PDB entry 6HV5 | X-ray diffraction, 3.00 A resolution | chains H and Z of the 28 polymer chains in the assembly

Chain H:
Name: Proteasome subunit beta type-10, Proteasome subunit beta type-2
Organism: Homo sapiens
Notes: EC 3.4.25.1; engineered mutation(s): Chimera: 1-53 Homo sapiens,Chimera: 1-53 Homo sapiens
UniProtKB: chimeric construct of P40306, P25043: residues 1-53 from P40306 (PSB10_HUMAN) positions 40-92 (UniProt number = residue number + 39); residues 54-226 from P25043 positions 83-255 (UniProt number = residue number + 29)
Amino-acid sequence (226 residues; row label = number of the first residue in the row):
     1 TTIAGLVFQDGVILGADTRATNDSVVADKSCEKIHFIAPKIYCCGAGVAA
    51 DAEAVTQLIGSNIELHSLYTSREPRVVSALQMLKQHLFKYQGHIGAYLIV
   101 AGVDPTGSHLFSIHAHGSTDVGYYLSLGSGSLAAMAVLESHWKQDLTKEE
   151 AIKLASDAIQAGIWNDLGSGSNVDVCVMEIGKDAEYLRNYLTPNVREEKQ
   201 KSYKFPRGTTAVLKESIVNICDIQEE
UniProt features mapped onto this chain:
  - active site: Thr1 (Nucleophile)
Covalent attachments: compound GQH linked to Thr1
Ligand contacts: GQH ((2S)-N-[(2S)-1-[[(2S)-1-[4-(aminomethyl)phenyl]-4-methylsulfonyl-butan-2-yl]amino]-1-oxidanylidene-propan-2-yl]-2-[[(2S)-2-azido-3-phenyl-propanoyl]amino]-4-methyl-pentanamide): Arg19, Ala20, Thr21, Asn22, Ala27, Cys31, Glu32, Lys33, His35, Gly45, Ala46, Gly47, Val48, Ala49, Glu53, Gly128, Ser129
Reported in the primary citation:
  - binding site for GQH: Glu53
  - specificity-determining residues: Val48 (proposed by the authors, not directly observed)
  - specificity-determining residues: Glu53

Chain Z:
Name: Proteasome subunit beta type-6
Organism: Saccharomyces cerevisiae (strain ATCC 204508 / S288c)
Notes: EC 3.4.25.1
UniProtKB: P23724 (PSB6_YEAST); residues 1-222 here correspond to UniProt positions 20-241 (UniProt number = residue number + 19)
Amino-acid sequence (222 residues; numbered 1 to 222; the number before each row is that of its first residue):
     1 QFNPYGDNGGTILGIAGEDFAVLAGDTRNITDYSINSRYEPKVFDCGDNI
    51 VMSANGFAADGDALVKRFKNSVKWYHFDHNDKKLSINSAARNIQHLLYGK
   101 RFFPYYVHTIIAGLDEDGKGAVYSFDPVGSYEREQCRAGGAAASLIMPFL
   151 DNQVNFKNQYEPGTNGKVKKPLKYLSVEEVIKLVRDSFTSATERHIQVGD
   201 GLEILIVTKDGVRKEFYELKRD
Metal / ion sites: Mg2+: Thr192, Val198
Ligand contacts: GQH ((2S)-N-[(2S)-1-[[(2S)-1-[4-(aminomethyl)phenyl]-4-methylsulfonyl-butan-2-yl]amino]-1-oxidanylidene-propan-2-yl]-2-[[(2S)-2-azido-3-phenyl-propanoyl]amino]-4-methyl-pentanamide): Pro104, Tyr106, Asp126, Pro127, Val128, Ser130, Glu132

Chain H / chain Z interface:
Contacting residue pairs (58):
  Arg19(H) with Ile196(Z); Asp222(Z), salt bridge
  Asp23(H) with Tyr33(Z)
  Ser24(H) with His195(Z); Ile196(Z), hydrogen bond (backbone-backbone); Gln197(Z)
  Val25(H) with Arg194(Z)
  Val26(H) with Glu193(Z); Arg194(Z), hydrogen bond (backbone-side chain); Ile196(Z), hydrophobic
  Ala27(H) with Arg194(Z), hydrogen bond (backbone-side chain)
  Lys29(H) with Glu193(Z), salt bridge; Arg194(Z)
  Ser129(H) with Tyr33(Z)
  Ile163(H) with Asp222(Z)
  Trp164(H) with Ile35(Z); Arg38(Z), hydrogen bond (backbone-side chain); Arg221(Z); Asp222(Z)
  Asn165(H) with Tyr33(Z); Arg38(Z)
  Asp166(H) with Tyr33(Z); Asp222(Z)
  Leu167(H) with Arg28(Z); Ile30(Z), hydrophobic; Asp32(Z); Tyr33(Z), hydrogen bond (backbone-backbone); Ile35(Z), hydrophobic; Ile196(Z)
  Gly168(H) with Tyr33(Z)
  Ser169(H) with Asp222(Z)
  Gly170(H) with Asp222(Z)
  Ser171(H) with Asp222(Z), hydrogen bond (backbone-side chain)
  Asn194(H) with Lys220(Z), hydrogen bond (backbone-side chain); Asp222(Z)
  Arg196(H) with Thr189(Z); Ser190(Z), hydrogen bond; Glu193(Z)
  Glu197(H) with Arg185(Z), salt bridge
  Lys199(H) with Asp186(Z)
  Gln200(H) with Lys182(Z); Arg185(Z), hydrogen bond; Asp186(Z), hydrogen bond (backbone-side chain)
  Lys201(H) with Asp186(Z), hydrogen bond (backbone-side chain)
  Tyr203(H) with Phe149(Z), hydrophobic; Gln153(Z); Leu183(Z); Asp186(Z), hydrogen bond
  Phe205(H) with Asn152(Z); Gln159(Z)
  Pro206(H) with Pro162(Z), hydrophobic
  Arg207(H) with Pro162(Z)
  Gly208(H) with Pro162(Z)
  Thr209(H) with Asn158(Z); Gln159(Z); Tyr160(Z), hydrogen bond (backbone-backbone)
  Ala211(H) with Tyr160(Z), hydrophobic; Gly166(Z)
Also at the interface, not in a pair above, chain H (34 interface residues in all): Thr21, Asp28, Val195, Val212
Also at the interface, not in a pair above, chain Z (32 interface residues in all): Ser34, Glu161, Asn165, Glu218

In short:
34 residues of chain H and 32 residues of chain Z are in contact; the contacts include 13 hydrogen bonds and 3
salt bridges. Polar contacts include Arg19(H)-Asp222(Z), Lys29(H)-Glu193(Z) and Glu197(H)-Arg185(Z). Chain Z
binds compound GQH. Covalently linked compound GQH: at Thr1(H). The paper reports a binding site for GQH at
Glu53(H); specificity determinants Val48(H) and Glu53(H).
Chain H is Proteasome subunit beta type-10, Proteasome subunit beta type-2 (Homo sapiens) and chain Z is
Proteasome subunit beta type-6 (Saccharomyces cerevisiae (strain ATCC 204508 / S288c)); the structure, Yeast
20S proteasome with human beta2i (1-53) in complex with 4, was determined by X-ray diffraction together with
6HTB, 6HTC, 6HTD, 6HTP, 6HTR, 6HUB and 30 further entries from the same study.
